8RYT - chains D and E of the 16 polymer chains in the assembly; structure by electron microscopy, 18.00 A resolution (very low resolution: no residue pairs are listed; an interface is given only as per-side residue counts).

[Chain D (and E)]
Name: Nucleoprotein
Notes: chain E of this document is another copy of the same molecule, construct and numbering; everything in this record applies to it too
UniProt: P89216 (NCAP_THOGV); residue numbers follow UniProt; this construct covers 1-184, 194-454
Amino-acid sequence (445 residues; numbered 1 to 454; 9 numbers in that range are skipped by the numbering (no residue carries them; nothing is unmodelled there); the number before each row is that of its first residue):
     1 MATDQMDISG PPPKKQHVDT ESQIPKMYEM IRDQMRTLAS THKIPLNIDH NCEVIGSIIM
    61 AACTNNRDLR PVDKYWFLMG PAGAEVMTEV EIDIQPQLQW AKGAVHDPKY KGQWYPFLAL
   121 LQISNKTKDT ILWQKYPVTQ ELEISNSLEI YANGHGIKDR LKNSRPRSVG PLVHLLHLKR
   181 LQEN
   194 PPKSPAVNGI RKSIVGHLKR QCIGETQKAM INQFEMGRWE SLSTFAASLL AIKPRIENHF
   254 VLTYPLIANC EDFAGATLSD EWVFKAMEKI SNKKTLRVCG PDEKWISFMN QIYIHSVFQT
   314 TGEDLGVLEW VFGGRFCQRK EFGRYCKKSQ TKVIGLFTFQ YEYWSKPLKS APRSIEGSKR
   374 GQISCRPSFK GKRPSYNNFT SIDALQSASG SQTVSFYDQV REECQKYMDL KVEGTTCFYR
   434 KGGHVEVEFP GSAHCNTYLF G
Unresolved in the structure: 1-19, 194-196, 370-375, 395-407
From the paper describing this entry:
  - mutagenesis - R67D (10-fold), W133D (3-fold), R160D, K162D (15-fold): decreased binding to 24-mer polyU
  - mutagenesis - R386A (11-fold): decreased binding to 24-mer polyU RNA
  - mutagenesis - R160D: decreased catalytic activity

[How chain D and chain E interact]
At this resolution (18 A) residue pairs are not listed: 18 residues of chain D and 9 of chain E lie at the interface.

[In short]
18 residues of chain D and 9 residues of chain E are in contact. The paper reports that R67D, W133D and R160D
of chain D, among others, reduce binding to 24-mer polyU; R386A of chain D reduces binding to 24-mer polyU
RNA.
Chain D and chain E are both Nucleoprotein; the structure, Structural characterization of Thogoto Virus
nucleoprotein provides insights into RNA encapsidation and assembly, was determined by electron microscopy,
deposited together with 8CJW.
